4HLM - chains A and C; structure by X-ray diffraction, 1.95 A resolution.

== Chain A ==
Molecule: Tankyrase-2
From: Homo sapiens
Notes: EC 2.4.2.30; fragment: C-terminal fragment
UniProtKB: Q9H2K2 (TNKS2_HUMAN); residue numbers follow UniProt; this construct covers 946-1113
Sequence (191 residues; numbered 923 to 1113; the number before each row is that of its first residue):
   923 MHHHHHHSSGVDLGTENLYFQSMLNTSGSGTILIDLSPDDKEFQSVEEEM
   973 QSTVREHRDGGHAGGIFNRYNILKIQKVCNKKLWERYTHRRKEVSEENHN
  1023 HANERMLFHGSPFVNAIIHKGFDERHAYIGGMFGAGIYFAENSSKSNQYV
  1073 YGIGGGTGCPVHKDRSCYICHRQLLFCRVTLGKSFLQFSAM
Disordered / not traced: 923-951, 1113
Differences from the reference sequence: expression tag (923-945)
Ion coordination: Zn2+: C1081, H1084, C1089, C1092
Small-molecule neighbours: 2-(3,4-dihydroxyphenyl)-4H-chromen-4-one (16S): F1030, H1031, G1032, S1033, F1035, H1048, A1049, Y1050, Y1060, F1061, A1062, K1067, S1068, Y1071, I1075
Curated features (UniProtKB/Swiss-Prot):
  - binding site (Zn(2+)): C1081, H1084, C1089, C1092
  - mutagenesis: M1054 (M1054V: Loss of activity)

== Chain C ==
Molecule: Tankyrase-2
From: Homo sapiens
Notes: EC 2.4.2.30; fragment: C-terminal fragment
UniProtKB: Q9H2K2 (TNKS2_HUMAN); residue numbers follow UniProt; this construct covers 1114-1162
Sequence (49 residues; numbered 1114 to 1162; the number before each row is that of its first residue):
  1114 KMAHSPPGHHSVTGRPSVNGLALAEYVIYRGEQAYPEYLITYQIMRPEG
Disordered / not traced: 1114, 1162

== Interface between chain A and chain C ==
Pairs across the interface - 150 pairs, chain A then chain C:
  L955(A) - L1152(C)  hydrophobic
  E964(A) - Y1151(C)  hydrogen bond
  V968(A) - Y1151(C)
  V968(A) - I1153(C)  hydrophobic
  M972(A) - I1153(C)  hydrophobic
  M972(A) - Y1155(C)  hydrophobic
  R977(A) - N1132(C)
  R977(A) - L1134(C)
  R977(A) - A1135(C)
  R980(A) - N1132(C)
  G986(A) - I1157(C)
  G987(A) - I1157(C)
  I988(A) - M1158(C)
  I988(A) - P1160(C)
  F989(A) - I1157(C)  hydrophobic
  F989(A) - M1158(C)
  R991(A) - M1158(C)  hydrogen bond (backbone-backbone)
  Y992(A) - Y1155(C)  hydrophobic
  Y992(A) - Q1156(C)
  Y992(A) - M1158(C)
  N993(A) - Y1155(C)
  N993(A) - Q1156(C)  hydrogen bond (backbone-backbone)
  N993(A) - M1158(C)
  I994(A) - T1154(C)
  I994(A) - Y1155(C)  hydrophobic
  L995(A) - T1154(C)  hydrogen bond (backbone-backbone)
  L995(A) - Q1156(C)
  K996(A) - I1153(C)
  K996(A) - T1154(C)  hydrogen bond (backbone-backbone)
  I997(A) - L1152(C)
  Q998(A) - Y1151(C)
  Q998(A) - L1152(C)  hydrogen bond (backbone-backbone)
  K999(A) - E1150(C)
  K999(A) - Y1151(C)
  V1000(A) - Y1148(C)  hydrogen bond (backbone-side chain)
  V1000(A) - P1149(C)
  V1000(A) - E1150(C)  hydrogen bond (backbone-backbone)
  V1000(A) - L1152(C)
  C1001(A) - Y1148(C)
  N1002(A) - Y1148(C)  hydrogen bond (backbone-side chain)
  L1005(A) - Y1148(C)
  W1006(A) - Y1148(C)
  W1006(A) - E1150(C)
  R1008(A) - E1145(C)
  Y1009(A) - E1145(C)
  Y1009(A) - Q1146(C)
  Y1009(A) - A1147(C)
  Y1009(A) - Y1148(C)  hydrophobic
  R1012(A) - H1123(C)
  R1012(A) - R1143(C)
  R1012(A) - E1145(C)
  R1012(A) - Q1146(C)  hydrogen bond
  V1016(A) - H1123(C)
  E1019(A) - H1123(C)  salt bridge
  R1027(A) - Y1139(C)  hydrogen bond
  M1028(A) - E1150(C)
  L1029(A) - Y1139(C)  hydrophobic
  F1044(A) - G1144(C)
  F1044(A) - A1147(C)  hydrophobic
  E1046(A) - M1115(C)
  F1055(A) - G1127(C)
  F1055(A) - V1140(C)  hydrophobic
  F1055(A) - Y1142(C)  hydrogen bond (backbone-side chain)
  A1057(A) - M1115(C)
  A1057(A) - A1116(C)  hydrogen bond (backbone-backbone)
  A1057(A) - Y1142(C)
  G1058(A) - V1140(C)
  G1058(A) - I1141(C)
  I1059(A) - Y1139(C)
  I1059(A) - V1140(C)
  I1059(A) - I1141(C)  hydrogen bond (backbone-backbone)
  I1059(A) - G1144(C)
  Y1060(A) - Y1139(C)
  Y1060(A) - V1140(C)  hydrophobic
  F1061(A) - E1138(C)
  F1061(A) - Y1139(C)  hydrogen bond (backbone-backbone)
  F1061(A) - I1141(C)  hydrophobic
  F1061(A) - A1147(C)  hydrophobic
  E1063(A) - L1136(C)
  E1063(A) - A1137(C)  hydrogen bond (backbone-backbone)
  E1063(A) - Y1139(C)  hydrogen bond
  N1064(A) - A1135(C)
  N1064(A) - L1136(C)  hydrogen bond (side chain-backbone)
  K1067(A) - E1138(C)
  N1069(A) - Y1155(C)  hydrogen bond
  V1072(A) - Y1155(C)
  S1088(A) - I1157(C)
  C1089(A) - I1157(C)
  Y1090(A) - Q1156(C)
  Y1090(A) - I1157(C)
  Y1090(A) - M1158(C)
  Y1090(A) - R1159(C)
  I1091(A) - Q1156(C)  hydrogen bond (backbone-side chain)
  C1092(A) - Q1156(C)
  H1093(A) - Y1155(C)
  H1093(A) - Q1156(C)
  R1094(A) - I1153(C)
  R1094(A) - T1154(C)
  R1094(A) - Y1155(C)  hydrogen bond (backbone-backbone)
  R1094(A) - I1157(C)
  Q1095(A) - L1152(C)
  Q1095(A) - I1153(C)
  Q1095(A) - T1154(C)  hydrogen bond
  Q1095(A) - Y1155(C)
  L1096(A) - Y1151(C)
  L1096(A) - L1152(C)
  L1096(A) - I1153(C)  hydrogen bond (backbone-backbone)
  L1096(A) - Y1155(C)
  L1097(A) - Y1151(C)
  F1098(A) - E1150(C)  hydrogen bond (backbone-backbone)
  F1098(A) - Y1151(C)  hydrogen bond (backbone-backbone)
  C1099(A) - Y1148(C)
  C1099(A) - P1149(C)  hydrophobic
  R1100(A) - A1147(C)
  R1100(A) - Y1148(C)  hydrogen bond (backbone-backbone)
  R1100(A) - E1150(C)  salt bridge
  V1101(A) - I1141(C)  hydrophobic
  V1101(A) - Q1146(C)
  V1101(A) - A1147(C)  hydrophobic
  T1102(A) - I1141(C)
  T1102(A) - Q1146(C)  hydrogen bond (backbone-backbone)
  L1103(A) - H1123(C)
  L1103(A) - S1124(C)  hydrogen bond (backbone-side chain)
  L1103(A) - Y1139(C)  hydrophobic
  G1104(A) - H1123(C)
  K1105(A) - G1121(C)
  K1105(A) - H1122(C)
  K1105(A) - H1123(C)  hydrogen bond (backbone-backbone)
  K1105(A) - S1124(C)
  S1106(A) - H1122(C)
  S1106(A) - S1124(C)  hydrogen bond
  S1106(A) - V1125(C)
  S1106(A) - T1126(C)  hydrogen bond
  F1107(A) - P1119(C)  hydrophobic
  F1107(A) - H1122(C)
  F1107(A) - S1124(C)  hydrogen bond (backbone-backbone)
  F1107(A) - V1125(C)
  F1107(A) - T1126(C)  hydrogen bond (backbone-backbone)
  L1108(A) - T1126(C)
  L1108(A) - R1128(C)
  Q1109(A) - V1125(C)
  Q1109(A) - T1126(C)  hydrogen bond (backbone-backbone)
  Q1109(A) - G1127(C)
  Q1109(A) - R1128(C)  hydrogen bond (backbone-backbone)
  F1110(A) - R1128(C)
  S1111(A) - R1128(C)  hydrogen bond (backbone-backbone)
  S1111(A) - P1129(C)
  S1111(A) - S1130(C)  hydrogen bond (backbone-backbone)
  A1112(A) - S1130(C)
  A1112(A) - V1131(C)  hydrophobic
Also at the interface, not in a pair above, chain A (81 interface residues in all): L958, T975, N990, N1020, F1030, V1036, I1039, I1040, D1045, A1049, A1062
Also at the interface, not in a pair above, chain C (43 interface residues in all): E1161

== Overview ==
81 residues of chain A face 43 of chain C across their interface, with 37 hydrogen bonds and 2 salt bridges.
Among the polar pairs are E1019(A)-H1123(C), R1100(A)-E1150(C) and E964(A)-Y1151(C). Bound to chain A:
2-(3,4-dihydroxyphenyl)-4H-chromen-4-one.
Chain A is Tankyrase-2 and chain C is Tankyrase-2, both from Homo sapiens; the structure, Crystal structure of
Tankyrase 2 in complex with 3',4'-Dihydroxyflavone, was determined by X-ray diffraction (same publication as
4HKI, 4HKK, 4HKN, 4HL5, 4HLF, 4HLG and 3 further entries).
